PDB entry 6NT0 | X-ray diffraction, 2.20 A resolution | chains A and C of the 4 polymer chains in the assembly

== Chain A (and C) ==
Name: Catalase-3
Organism: Neurospora crassa (strain ATCC 24698 / 74-OR23-1A / CBS 708.71 / DSM 1257 / FGSC 987)
Notes: EC 1.11.1.6; chain C of this document is another copy of the same molecule, construct and numbering; everything in this record applies to it too
UniProtKB: Q9C169 (CAT3_NEUCR); residues 1-719 here = UniProt positions 1-719
Sequence (719 residues; numbered 1 to 719; the number before each row is that of its first residue):
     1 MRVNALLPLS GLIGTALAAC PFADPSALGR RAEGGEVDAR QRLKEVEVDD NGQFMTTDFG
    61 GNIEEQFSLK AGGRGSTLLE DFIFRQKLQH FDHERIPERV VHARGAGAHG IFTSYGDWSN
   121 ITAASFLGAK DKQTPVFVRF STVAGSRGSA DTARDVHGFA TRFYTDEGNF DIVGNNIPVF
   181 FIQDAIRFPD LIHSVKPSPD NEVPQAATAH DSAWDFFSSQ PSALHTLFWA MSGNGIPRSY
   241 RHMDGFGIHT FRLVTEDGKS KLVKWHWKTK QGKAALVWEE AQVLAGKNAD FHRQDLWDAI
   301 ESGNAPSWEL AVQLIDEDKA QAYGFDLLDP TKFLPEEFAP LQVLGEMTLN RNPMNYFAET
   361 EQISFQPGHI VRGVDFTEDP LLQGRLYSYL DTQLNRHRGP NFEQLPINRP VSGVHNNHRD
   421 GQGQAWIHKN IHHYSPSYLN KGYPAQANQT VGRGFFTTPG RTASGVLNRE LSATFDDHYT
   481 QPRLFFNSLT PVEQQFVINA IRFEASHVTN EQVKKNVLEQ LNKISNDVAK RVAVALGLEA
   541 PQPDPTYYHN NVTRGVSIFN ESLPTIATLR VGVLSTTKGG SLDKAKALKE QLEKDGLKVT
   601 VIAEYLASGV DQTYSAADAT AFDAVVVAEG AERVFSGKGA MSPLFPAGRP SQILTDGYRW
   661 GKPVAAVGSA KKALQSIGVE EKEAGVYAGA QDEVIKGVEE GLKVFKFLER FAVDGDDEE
Not modelled in the structure: 1-37 (chain C: 1-37, 717-719)
Ion coordination: heme Fe near Tyr389 (its only coordinating residue here)
Small-molecule neighbours: heme (HEM): Arg99, Val100, Val101, His102, Arg139, Ser141, Gly158, Phe159, Ala160, Val173, Gly174, Asn175, Phe180, Ala185, Phe188, Ile248, His249, Ile363, Ser364, Phe365, Leu381, Gly384, Arg385, Ser388, Tyr389, Thr392, Gln393, Arg396
Swiss-Prot annotation at these positions:
  - active site: His102, Asn175
  - binding site (heme): Tyr389

== Interface between chain A and chain C ==
Residue-residue contacts (239; chain A residue first):
  Arg40(A) with Ile427(C)
  Leu43(A) with Ile427(C), hydrophobic
  Val46(A) with Ala425(C); Trp426(C); Ile427(C), hydrogen bond (backbone-backbone)
  Glu47(A) with Ile427(C); Lys429(C), salt bridge
  Val48(A) with Val414(C); Trp426(C), hydrophobic; Ile427(C), hydrogen bond (backbone-backbone); His428(C); Lys429(C), hydrogen bond (backbone-backbone)
  Asp49(A) with His415(C), hydrogen bond (backbone-side chain)
  Asp50(A) with Val414(C); His415(C), salt bridge; Asn416(C); Arg419(C), salt bridge; Tyr443(C); Pro444(C)
  Asn51(A) with Tyr443(C)
  Gly52(A) with Tyr443(C)
  Gln53(A) with His415(C); Tyr443(C); Pro444(C); Ala445(C), hydrogen bond (backbone-backbone)
  Phe54(A) with His415(C); Ala445(C); Gln446(C); Val451(C), hydrophobic; Gly452(C)
  Met55(A) with His415(C); Asn416(C); Asn417(C); Pro444(C); Ala445(C), hydrogen bond (backbone-backbone); Gln446(C)
  Thr56(A) with Gly413(C); Val414(C); His415(C), hydrogen bond (side chain-backbone); Asn416(C), hydrogen bond (backbone-side chain)
  Thr57(A) with Val414(C); Asn416(C)
  Asp58(A) with Glu403(C); Val414(C); Asn416(C), hydrogen bond; His418(C), salt bridge
  Phe59(A) with Gly168(C); Asn169(C), hydrogen bond (backbone-backbone); Gly368(C); His369(C); Ile370(C); Glu403(C); Pro410(C)
  Gly60(A) with Gly168(C); Pro410(C); Ser412(C)
  Gly61(A) with Glu167(C); Gly168(C)
  Asn62(A) with Ala447(C); Gly452(C), hydrogen bond (side chain-backbone); Arg453(C); Gly454(C); Phe455(C), hydrogen bond (backbone-backbone)
  Ile63(A) with Gln446(C); Ala447(C), hydrogen bond (backbone-backbone)
  Glu64(A) with Gln446(C); Ala447(C), hydrogen bond (backbone-backbone); Asn448(C)
  Glu65(A) with Gln446(C), hydrogen bond (backbone-side chain)
  Gln66(A) with Ser435(C); Gln446(C)
  Leu69(A) with Thr457(C)
  Ala71(A) with Ala463(C), hydrophobic
  Leu79(A) with Gln383(C); Tyr387(C), hydrophobic
  Glu80(A) with Phe376(C); Gln383(C), hydrogen bond; Leu386(C); Arg461(C), salt bridge
  Phe82(A) with Gly368(C); Ile370(C), hydrophobic; Phe376(C), hydrophobic; Phe455(C), hydrophobic
  Arg85(A) with Leu386(C), hydrogen bond (side chain-backbone); Tyr387(C); Leu390(C)
  Gln86(A) with Leu390(C); His418(C)
  Lys87(A) with His418(C)
  Gln89(A) with Leu390(C); Asp391(C); Leu394(C); Phe402(C)
  His90(A) with Pro400(C); Asn401(C), hydrogen bond; His418(C); Arg419(C), hydrogen bond (side chain-backbone); Asp420(C)
  His93(A) with Leu394(C); Pro400(C); Gly421(C)
  Glu94(A) with Arg419(C); Asp420(C); Gly421(C), hydrogen bond (backbone-backbone)
  Ile96(A) with Gln422(C)
  Pro97(A) with Gln422(C)
  Glu167(A) with Gly61(C)
  Gly168(A) with Phe59(C); Gly60(C); Gly61(C)
  Asn169(A) with Phe59(C), hydrogen bond (backbone-backbone)
  Met354(A) with Ile427(C), hydrophobic; His428(C); Lys429(C)
  Phe357(A) with Asp420(C); Gly421(C); Gln424(C)
  Ala358(A) with Trp426(C)
  Glu359(A) with Ile427(C)
  Gln362(A) with Gly421(C); Gly423(C); Gln424(C), hydrogen bond (side chain-backbone)
  Gly368(A) with Phe59(C); Phe82(C)
  His369(A) with Phe59(C)
  Ile370(A) with Phe59(C); Phe82(C), hydrophobic
  Phe376(A) with Glu80(C); Phe82(C), hydrophobic
  Gln383(A) with Leu79(C); Glu80(C), hydrogen bond
  Leu386(A) with Glu80(C); Arg85(C), hydrogen bond (backbone-side chain)
  Tyr387(A) with Leu79(C), hydrophobic; Arg85(C)
  Leu390(A) with Arg85(C); Gln86(C); Gln89(C)
  Leu394(A) with Gln89(C); His93(C)
  Arg396(A) with Gln422(C), hydrogen bond (backbone-side chain)
  His397(A) with Gln422(C)
  Arg398(A) with Gln422(C)
  Pro400(A) with His90(C); His93(C)
  Asn401(A) with His90(C), hydrogen bond
  Phe402(A) with Gln89(C)
  Glu403(A) with Asp58(C); Phe59(C)
  Leu405(A) with Gly423(C); Gln424(C)
  Pro406(A) with Ala425(C)
  Pro410(A) with Phe59(C); Gly60(C)
  Ser412(A) with Gly60(C)
  Gly413(A) with Thr56(C); Gly60(C)
  Val414(A) with Thr56(C); Thr57(C); Asp58(C)
  His415(A) with Asp49(C), hydrogen bond (side chain-backbone); Asp50(C), salt bridge; Gln53(C); Phe54(C); Met55(C); Thr56(C), hydrogen bond (backbone-backbone)
  Asn416(A) with Asp50(C); Met55(C); Thr56(C), hydrogen bond (side chain-backbone); Thr57(C); Asp58(C), hydrogen bond
  His418(A) with Asp58(C), salt bridge; Gln86(C); Lys87(C); His90(C)
  Arg419(A) with His90(C), hydrogen bond (backbone-side chain); Glu94(C)
  Asp420(A) with His90(C); Glu94(C); Phe357(C)
  Gly421(A) with His93(C); Glu94(C), hydrogen bond (backbone-backbone); Phe357(C); Gln362(C)
  Gln422(A) with Ile96(C); Arg396(C), hydrogen bond (side chain-backbone); His397(C); Arg398(C)
  Gly423(A) with Gln362(C); Leu405(C)
  Gln424(A) with Gln362(C); Leu405(C)
  Ala425(A) with Val46(C); Pro406(C)
  Trp426(A) with Val46(C); Val48(C), hydrophobic; Ala358(C)
  Ile427(A) with Arg40(C); Leu43(C), hydrophobic; Val46(C), hydrogen bond (backbone-backbone); Glu47(C); Val48(C), hydrogen bond (backbone-backbone); Met354(C), hydrophobic; Glu359(C)
  His428(A) with Met354(C); Asn355(C)
  Lys429(A) with Lys44(C); Glu47(C), salt bridge; Val48(C), hydrogen bond (backbone-backbone); Met354(C)
  Ser435(A) with Met55(C); Gln66(C)
  Tyr443(A) with Asp50(C); Gly52(C); Gln53(C)
  Pro444(A) with Gln53(C); Met55(C)
  Ala445(A) with Gln53(C), hydrogen bond (backbone-backbone); Phe54(C); Met55(C), hydrogen bond (backbone-backbone)
  Gln446(A) with Phe54(C); Met55(C); Ile63(C); Glu64(C); Glu65(C), hydrogen bond; Gln66(C)
  Ala447(A) with Asn62(C); Ile63(C), hydrogen bond (backbone-backbone); Glu64(C), hydrogen bond (backbone-backbone)
  Asn448(A) with Glu64(C)
  Gly452(A) with Phe54(C); Asn62(C), hydrogen bond (backbone-side chain)
  Arg453(A) with Asn62(C)
  Gly454(A) with Asn62(C)
  Phe455(A) with Asn62(C), hydrogen bond (backbone-backbone); Phe82(C), hydrophobic
  Thr457(A) with Leu69(C)
  Arg461(A) with Glu80(C), salt bridge
  Ala463(A) with Ala71(C), hydrophobic
Also at the interface, not in a pair above, chain A (106 interface residues in all): Ile83, Arg95, Asn355, Asp375, Gly384, Asp391, Asn395, Asn417, Asn430, Pro436, Val451
Also at the interface, not in a pair above, chain C (106 interface residues in all): Asn51, Ile83, Arg95, Pro97, Asp375, Gly384, Asn430, Pro436

== Overview ==
The chain A/chain C interface involves 106 residues from each chain, with 43 hydrogen bonds and 9 salt
bridges. Among the polar pairs are Glu47(A)-Lys429(C), Asp50(A)-His415(C) and Asp50(A)-Arg419(C). Bound to
chain A: heme.
Both chains are Catalase-3 (Neurospora crassa (strain ATCC 24698 / 74-OR23-1A / CBS 708.71 / DSM 1257 / FGSC
987)). Entry 6NT0 (Catalase 3 from N.Crassa in ferrous state, X-ray reduced (1.315 MGy)) was determined by
X-ray diffraction together with 6NSW, 6NSY, 6NSZ, 6NT1 and 4AJ9 from the same study.
